5IES - chains L and C of the 3 polymer chains in the assembly; structure by X-ray diffraction, 2.16 A resolution.

# Chain L
Molecule: VRC01cHuGL2 Fab light chain
Source organism: Homo sapiens
Notes: antibody fragment or engineered binder
Amino-acid sequence (216 residues; row label = number of the first residue in the row; note: 6 numbers in that range are skipped by the numbering (no residue carries them; nothing is unmodelled there); a row labelled like 27A-27H holds insertion residues (27A, then the next letters in order)):
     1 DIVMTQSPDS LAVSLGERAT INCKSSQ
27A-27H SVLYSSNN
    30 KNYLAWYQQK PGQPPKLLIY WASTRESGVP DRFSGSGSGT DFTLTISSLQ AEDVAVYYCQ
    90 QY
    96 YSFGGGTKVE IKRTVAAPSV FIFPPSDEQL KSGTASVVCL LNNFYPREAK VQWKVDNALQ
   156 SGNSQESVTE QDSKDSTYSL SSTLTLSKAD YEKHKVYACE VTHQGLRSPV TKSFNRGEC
Not modelled in the structure: 27A-27H, 213-214
Cystine bridges: Cys-23/Cys-88, Cys-134/Cys-194

# Chain C
Molecule: Germline-targeting HIV-1 gp120 engineered outer domain eOD-GT8
Source organism: Homo sapiens
Amino-acid sequence (183 residues; row label = number of the first residue in the row):
     1 DTITLPCRPA PPPHCSSNIT GLILTRQGGY SNANTVIFRP SGGDWRDIAR CQIAGTVVST
    61 QLFLNGSLAE EEVVIRSEDW RDNAKSICVQ LATSVEIACT GAGHCAISRA KWANTLKQIA
   121 SKLREQYGAK TIIFKPSSGG DPEFVNHSFN CGGEFFYCAS TQLFASTWFA STGTGTKHHH
   181 HHH
Not modelled in the structure: 31-32, 170-183
Cystine bridges: Cys-7/Cys-158, Cys-15/Cys-151, Cys-51/Cys-88, Cys-99/Cys-105
Covalent attachments: N-acetylglucosamine (NAG) linked to Asn-18, Asn-65

# Interface between chain L and chain C
Pairs across the interface (13; chain L residue first):
  Asp-1(L) / Arg-26(C)  salt bridge
  Asp-1(L) / Tyr-30(C)
  Ile-2(L) / Tyr-30(C)
  Ile-2(L) / Arg-81(C)
  Gln-27(L) / Arg-81(C)  hydrogen bond
  Tyr-32(L) / Asp-79(C)
  Tyr-91(L) / Asp-79(C)  hydrogen bond
  Tyr-91(L) / Arg-81(C)
  Tyr-91(L) / Asp-82(C)
  Tyr-96(L) / Asp-82(C)  hydrogen bond
  Tyr-96(L) / Asn-83(C)
  Tyr-96(L) / Ala-84(C)
  Ser-97(L) / Tyr-30(C)
Also at the interface, not in a pair above, chain L (8 interface residues in all): Val-3
Also at the interface, not in a pair above, chain C (8 interface residues in all): Gly-29

# In short
Chain L and chain C each contribute 8 residues to their interface; the contacts include 3 hydrogen bonds and 1
salt bridge. Polar contacts include Asp-1(L)/Arg-26(C), Gln-27(L)/Arg-81(C) and Tyr-91(L)/Asp-79(C).
N-acetylglucosamine is covalently linked to Asn-18(C) and Asn-65(C).
Here chain L is VRC01cHuGL2 Fab light chain and chain C is Germline-targeting HIV-1 gp120 engineered outer
domain eOD-GT8, both from Homo sapiens. Entry 5IES (Crystal structure of VRC01c-HuGL2 Fab from an HIV-1 naive
donor in complex with with a germline-targeting ...) was determined by X-ray diffraction (same publication as
5IDL, 5IF0 and 5IFA).
